8ULK - chains A and J of the 12 polymer chains in the assembly; structure by X-ray diffraction, 4.28 A resolution (low resolution: residue-level contacts below are approximate; hydrogen-bond / salt-bridge calls are withheld).

[Chain A]
Name: Fusion glycoprotein F2
Source organism: Human respiratory syncytial virus A2
UniProt: P03420 (FUS_HRSVA); numbering as in UniProt (aligned over 26-97)
Sequence (72 residues; row label = number of the first residue in the row):
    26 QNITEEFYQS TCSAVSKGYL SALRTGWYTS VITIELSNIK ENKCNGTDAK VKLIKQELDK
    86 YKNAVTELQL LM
Swiss-Prot annotation at these positions:
  - glycosylation (N-linked (GlcNAc...) asparagine): N27, N70
  - mutagenesis: C37 (C37S: Impairs translation or folding of the F protein), C69 (C69S: Impairs translation or folding of the F protein)

[Chain J]
Name: Fusion glycoprotein F0, Fibritin
Source organism: Respiratory syncytial virus A2
UniProt: chimeric construct of A0A088S9A7, P10104: residues 137-513 from A0A088S9A7 (A0A088S9A7_HRSV) positions 137-513 (same numbers); residues 518-544 from P10104 positions 458-484 (UniProt number = residue number - 60)
Sequence (414 residues; row label = number of the first residue in the row):
   137 FLGFLLGVGS AIASGVAVCK VLHLEGEVNK IKSALLSTNK AVVSLSNGVS VLTFKVLDLK
   197 NYIDKQLLPI LNKQSCSISN IETVIEFQQK NNRLLEITRE FSVNAGVTTP VSTYMLTNSE
   257 LLSLINDMPI TNDQKKLMSN NVQIVRQQSY SIMCIIKEEV LAYVVQLPLY GVIDTPCWKL
   317 HTSPLCTTNT KEGSNICLTR TDRGWYCDNA GSVSFFPQAE TCKVQSNRVF CDTMNSLTLP
   377 SEVNLCNVDI FNPKYDCKIM TSKTDVSSSV ITSLGAIVSC YGKTKCTASN KNRGIIKTFS
   437 NGCDYVSNKG VDTVSVGNTL YYVNKQEGKS LYVKGEPIIN FYDPLVFPSD EFDASISQVN
   497 EKINQSLAFI RKSDELLSAI GGYIPEAPRD GQAYVRKDGE WVLLSTFLGG LVPR
Not modelled in the structure: 514-550
Construct notes: conflict C155 (Ser in A0A088S9A7), F190 (Ser in A0A088S9A7), L207 (Val in A0A088S9A7), C290 (Ser in A0A088S9A7), L539 (Phe479 in P10104); linker (514-517); expression tag (545-550)
Cystine bridges: C155-C290, C313-C343, C322-C333, C358-C367, C382-C393, C416-C422

[How chain A and chain J interact]
Contacting residue pairs (22; chain A residue first):
  R49(A) - L456(J)
  R49(A) - Y458(J)
  T50(A) - L456(J)
  W52(A) - Y458(J)
  K75(A) - E218(J)
  K77(A) - E222(J)
  L78(A) - E218(J)
  L78(A) - I221(J)
  L78(A) - E222(J)
  Q81(A) - K226(J)
  E82(A) - Q225(J)
  K85(A) - Q225(J)
  K85(A) - N228(J)
  K85(A) - Y250(J)
  E92(A) - T249(J)
  E92(A) - N254(J)
  L95(A) - N254(J)
  L95(A) - V278(J)
  L95(A) - Q279(J)
  L96(A) - Q279(J)
  L96(A) - Q361(J)
  M97(A) - Q361(J)
Other interface residues (no listed pair), chain A (15 interface residues in all): G51, A74

[Summary]
The interface between chain A and chain J involves 15 residues on one side and 14 on the other. Curated
annotation (UniProt) lists 2 mutagenesis sites on chain A.
Here chain A is Fusion glycoprotein F2 (Human respiratory syncytial virus A2) and chain J is Fusion
glycoprotein F0, Fibritin (Respiratory syncytial virus A2). Entry 8ULK (Prefusion RSV F bound by neutralizing
antibody 1G12) was determined by X-ray diffraction.
